1IHS - chains H and I of the 3 polymer chains in the assembly; structure by X-ray diffraction, 2.00 A resolution.

Chain H:
Molecule: Alpha-thrombin (large subunit)
Source organism: Homo sapiens
Notes: EC 3.4.21.5
UniProt: P00734 (THRB_HUMAN); the construct lacks a stretch of the UniProt sequence and is renumbered around it, so the offset changes along the chain: 16-36 = UniProt 364-384; 37-60 = UniProt 386-409; 61-77 = UniProt 419-435; 78-97 = UniProt 437-456; 7 more segments
Sequence (259 residues; numbered 16 to 247 plus 28 insertion-coded residues; 1 number in that range is skipped by the numbering (no residue carries it; nothing is unmodelled there); the number before each row is that of its first residue; a row labelled like 60A-60I holds insertion residues (60A, then the next letters in order)):
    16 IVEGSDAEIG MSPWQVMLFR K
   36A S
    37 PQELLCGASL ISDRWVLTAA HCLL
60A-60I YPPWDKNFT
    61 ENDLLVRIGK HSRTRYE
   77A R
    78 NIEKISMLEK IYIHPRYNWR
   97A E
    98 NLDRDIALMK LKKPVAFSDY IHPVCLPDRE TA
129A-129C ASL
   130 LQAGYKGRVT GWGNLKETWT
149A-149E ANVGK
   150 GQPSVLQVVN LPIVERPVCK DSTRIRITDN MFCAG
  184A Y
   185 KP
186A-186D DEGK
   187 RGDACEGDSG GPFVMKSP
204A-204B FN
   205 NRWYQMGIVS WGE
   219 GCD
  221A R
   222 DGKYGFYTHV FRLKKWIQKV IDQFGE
UniProt features mapped onto this chain:
  - region: Ala183 to Val200 (High affinity receptor-binding region which is also known as the TP508 peptide)
  - active site (Charge relay system): His57, Asp102, Ser195
  - glycosylation: Asn60G (N-linked (GlcNAc...) (complex) asparagine)
Disulfide bonds: Cys42-Cys58, Cys168-Cys182, Cys191-Cys220

Chain I:
Molecule: Hirutonin
UniProt: P28504 (HIR2_HIRME); residues 67-83 here correspond to UniProt positions 49-65 (UniProt number = residue number - 18)
Sequence (21 residues; numbered 0 to 83; 63 numbers in that range are skipped by the numbering (no residue carries them; nothing is unmodelled there); the number before each row is that of its first residue; numbering starts at 0):
     0 XFPX
    67 QSHNDGDFEE IPEEYLQ
Construct notes: insertion (0-3)
Modified residues: ACE (acetyl group) at position 0; Phe1 (D-phenylalanine; DPN); OPR ((5S)-5-amino-8-carbamimidamido-4-oxooctanoic acid) at position 3
UniProt features mapped onto this chain:
  - region: Asp73 to Gln83 (Interaction with fibrinogen-binding exosite of thrombin)
  - modified residue: Tyr81 (Sulfotyrosine)
Covalently attached groups: covalent link OPR_3-Gln67

Interface between chain H and chain I:
Contacting residue pairs (59):
  Phe34(H) - Phe74(I)  hydrophobic
  Lys36(H) - Tyr81(I)
  Gln38(H) - Gly72(I)
  Gln38(H) - Glu75(I)
  Gln38(H) - Glu76(I)
  Gln38(H) - Ile77(I)
  Gln38(H) - Leu82(I)
  Glu39(H) - Asn70(I)
  Leu40(H) - Gln67(I)
  Leu40(H) - Phe74(I)  hydrophobic
  Leu41(H) - Gln67(I)
  His57(H) - Pro2(I)
  His57(H) - OPR_3(I)
  Tyr60A(H) - Phe1(I)
  Tyr60A(H) - Pro2(I)
  Trp60D(H) - Pro2(I)
  Lys60F(H) - Gln67(I)  hydrogen bond
  Leu65(H) - Ile77(I)  hydrophobic
  Leu65(H) - Tyr81(I)
  Arg67(H) - Ile77(I)
  Arg73(H) - Asp73(I)  salt bridge
  Arg73(H) - Phe74(I)
  Thr74(H) - Asp73(I)
  Thr74(H) - Phe74(I)
  Thr74(H) - Glu75(I)  hydrogen bond (backbone-backbone)
  Arg75(H) - Glu75(I)
  Tyr76(H) - Glu75(I)  hydrogen bond (backbone-side chain)
  Tyr76(H) - Pro78(I)
  Ile82(H) - Tyr81(I)  hydrophobic
  Glu97A(H) - Phe1(I)
  Asn98(H) - Phe1(I)
  Leu99(H) - Phe1(I)
  Leu99(H) - Pro2(I)  hydrophobic
  Thr149(H) - His69(I)
  Ala149A(H) - His69(I)
  Ala149A(H) - Asn70(I)
  Ala149A(H) - Asp71(I)  hydrogen bond (backbone-backbone)
  Asn149B(H) - Asp71(I)
  Val149C(H) - Asp73(I)  hydrogen bond (backbone-side chain)
  Asp189(H) - OPR_3(I)
  Ala190(H) - OPR_3(I)
  Cys191(H) - OPR_3(I)
  Glu192(H) - OPR_3(I)
  Glu192(H) - Gln67(I)
  Glu192(H) - Ser68(I)
  Glu192(H) - His69(I)  hydrogen bond (side chain-backbone)
  Gly193(H) - OPR_3(I)
  Asp194(H) - OPR_3(I)
  Ser195(H) - OPR_3(I)  hydrogen bond (side chain-backbone)
  Ser214(H) - Pro2(I)
  Ser214(H) - OPR_3(I)  hydrogen bond (backbone-backbone)
  Trp215(H) - Phe1(I)
  Trp215(H) - OPR_3(I)
  Gly216(H) - ACE_0(I)
  Gly216(H) - Phe1(I)  hydrogen bond (backbone-backbone)
  Gly216(H) - OPR_3(I)
  Gly219(H) - OPR_3(I)
  Cys220(H) - OPR_3(I)
  Gly226(H) - OPR_3(I)
Other interface residues (no listed pair), chain H (39 interface residues in all): Val213, Glu217

Overview:
39 residues of chain H face 18 of chain I across their interface, with 9 hydrogen bonds and 1 salt bridge.
Among the polar pairs are Arg73(H)-Asp73(I), Lys60F(H)-Gln67(I) and Tyr76(H)-Glu75(I). Curated annotation
(UniProt) lists 3 active-site residues on chain H.
Here chain H is Alpha-thrombin (large subunit) (Homo sapiens) and chain I is Hirutonin. Entry 1IHS (Crystal
structure of the complex of human alpha-thrombin and non-hydrolyzable bifunctional inhibitors, hirutonin-2 and
hirutonin-6) was determined by X-ray diffraction (same publication as 1IHT).
